PDB entry 5B4J | X-ray diffraction, 1.05 A resolution | chain A

== Chain A ==
Protein: Phycocyanobilin:ferredoxin oxidoreductase
Source organism: Synechocystis sp. PCC 6803
Notes: EC 1.3.7.5
UniProtKB: Q55891 (PCYA_SYNY3); residue numbers follow UniProt; this construct covers 1-248
Chain sequence (248 residues; numbered 1 to 248; the number before each row is that of its first residue):
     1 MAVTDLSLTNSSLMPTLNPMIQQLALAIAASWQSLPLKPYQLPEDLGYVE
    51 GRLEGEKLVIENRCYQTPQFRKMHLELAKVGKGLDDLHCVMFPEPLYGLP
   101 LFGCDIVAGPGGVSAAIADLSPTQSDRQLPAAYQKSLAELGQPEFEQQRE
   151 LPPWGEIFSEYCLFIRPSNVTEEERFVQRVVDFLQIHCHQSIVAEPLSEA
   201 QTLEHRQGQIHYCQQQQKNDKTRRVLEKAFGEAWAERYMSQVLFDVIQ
Disordered / not traced: 1-7, 248
Differences from the reference sequence: engineered mutation Asp86 (Ile in Q55891)
Residues lining bound ligands: biliverdine ix alpha (BLA): Glu76, Leu84, Asp86, His88, Cys89, Val90, Gly103, Cys104, Asp105, Val107, Ser114, Ala115, Ile117, Arg149, Leu151, Pro152, Trp154, Phe158, Phe164, Tyr212, Gln216, Asn219, Lys221, Thr222, Val225, Leu226, Leu243, Phe244

== Overview ==
Chain A binds biliverdine ix alpha.
Chain A is Phycocyanobilin:ferredoxin oxidoreductase (Synechocystis sp. PCC 6803); the structure, Crystal
structure of I86D mutant of phycocyanobilin:ferredoxin oxidoreductase in complex with biliverdin (data 3), was
determined by X-ray diffraction (same publication as 5B4H and 5B4I).
